Entry 8GNA (electron microscopy, 2.80 A resolution); this record covers chains A and C of the 3 polymer chains in the assembly.

== Chain A ==
Molecule: RAMP superfamily protein
Source organism: Candidatus Scalindua brodae
UniProtKB: A0A0B0EGF3 (A0A0B0EGF3_9BACT); residues 6-1722 here correspond to UniProt positions 1-1717 (UniProt number = residue number - 5)
Amino-acid sequence (1717 residues; numbered 6 to 1722; the number before each row is that of its first residue):
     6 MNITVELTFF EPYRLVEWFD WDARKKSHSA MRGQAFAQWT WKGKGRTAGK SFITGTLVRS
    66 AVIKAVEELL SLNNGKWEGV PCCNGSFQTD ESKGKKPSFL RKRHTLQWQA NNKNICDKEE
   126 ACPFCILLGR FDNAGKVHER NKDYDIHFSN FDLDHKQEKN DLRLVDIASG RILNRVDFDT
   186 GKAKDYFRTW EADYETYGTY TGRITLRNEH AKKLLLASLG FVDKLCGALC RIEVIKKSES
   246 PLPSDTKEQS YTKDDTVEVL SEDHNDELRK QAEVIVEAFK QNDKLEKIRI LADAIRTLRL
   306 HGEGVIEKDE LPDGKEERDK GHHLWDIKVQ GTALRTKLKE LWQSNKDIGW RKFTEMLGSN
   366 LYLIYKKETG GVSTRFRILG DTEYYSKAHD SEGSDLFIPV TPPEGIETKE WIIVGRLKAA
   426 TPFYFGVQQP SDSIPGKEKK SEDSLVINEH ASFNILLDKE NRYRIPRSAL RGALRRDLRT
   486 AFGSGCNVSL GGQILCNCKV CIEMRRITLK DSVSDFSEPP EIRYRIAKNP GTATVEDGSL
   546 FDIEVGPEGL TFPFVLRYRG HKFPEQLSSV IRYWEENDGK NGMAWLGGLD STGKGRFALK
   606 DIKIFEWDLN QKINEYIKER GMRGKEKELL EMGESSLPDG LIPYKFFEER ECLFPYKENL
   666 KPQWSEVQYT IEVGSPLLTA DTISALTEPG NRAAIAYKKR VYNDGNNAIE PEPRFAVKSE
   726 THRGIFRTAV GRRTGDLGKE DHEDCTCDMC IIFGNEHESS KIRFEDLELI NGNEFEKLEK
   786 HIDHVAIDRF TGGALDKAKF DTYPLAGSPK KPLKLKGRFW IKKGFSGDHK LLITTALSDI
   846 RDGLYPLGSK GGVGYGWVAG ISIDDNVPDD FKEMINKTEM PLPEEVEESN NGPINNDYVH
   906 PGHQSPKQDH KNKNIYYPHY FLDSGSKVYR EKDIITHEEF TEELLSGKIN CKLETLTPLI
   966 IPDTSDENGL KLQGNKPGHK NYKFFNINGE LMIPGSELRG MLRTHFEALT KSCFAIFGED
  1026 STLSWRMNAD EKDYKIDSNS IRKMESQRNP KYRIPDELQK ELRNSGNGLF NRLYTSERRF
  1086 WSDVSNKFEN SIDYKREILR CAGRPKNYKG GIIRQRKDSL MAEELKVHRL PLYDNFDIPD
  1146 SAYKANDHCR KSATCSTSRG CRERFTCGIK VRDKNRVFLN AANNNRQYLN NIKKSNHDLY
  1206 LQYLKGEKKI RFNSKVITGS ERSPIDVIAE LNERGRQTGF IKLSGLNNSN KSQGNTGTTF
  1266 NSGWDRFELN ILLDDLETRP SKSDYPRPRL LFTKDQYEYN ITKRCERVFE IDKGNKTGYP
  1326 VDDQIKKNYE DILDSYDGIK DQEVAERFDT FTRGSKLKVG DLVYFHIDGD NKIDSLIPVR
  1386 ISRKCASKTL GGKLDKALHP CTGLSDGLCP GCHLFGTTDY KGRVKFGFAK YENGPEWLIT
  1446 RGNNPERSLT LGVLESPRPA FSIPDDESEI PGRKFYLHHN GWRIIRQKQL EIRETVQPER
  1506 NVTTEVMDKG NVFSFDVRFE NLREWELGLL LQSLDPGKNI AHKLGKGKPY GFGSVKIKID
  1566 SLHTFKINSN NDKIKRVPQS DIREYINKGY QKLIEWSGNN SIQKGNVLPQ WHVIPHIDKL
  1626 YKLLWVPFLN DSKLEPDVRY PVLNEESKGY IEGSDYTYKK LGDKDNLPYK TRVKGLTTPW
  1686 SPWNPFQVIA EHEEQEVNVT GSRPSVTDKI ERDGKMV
Disordered / not traced: 48-49, 96-99, 116-118, 142-143, 160-165, 241-268, 375-398, 442-453, 638-641, 881-898, 915-918, 1029-1392, 1572-1578, 1602-1612, 1635-1638, 1655-1659, 1692-1722
Construct notes: engineered mutation Ala456 (Thr451 in A0A0B0EGF3), Ala698 (Asp693 in A0A0B0EGF3)
Ion coordination: Zn2+ site 1: Cys88, Cys121, Cys127, Cys130; Zn2+ site 2: Cys491, Cys501, Cys503, Cys506; Zn2+ site 3: His747, Cys750, Cys752, Cys755; Zn2+ site 4: Cys1018, Cys1406, Cys1414, Cys1417

== Chain C ==
Molecule: 32-nt RNA strand
Source organism: Candidatus Scalindua brodae
Sequence (32 nucleotides; each row starts with the number of its first residue; note: 1 number in that range is skipped by the numbering (no residue carries it; nothing is unmodelled there); numbers below 1 keep their minus sign (A-17 is residue -17)):
   -17 ACUUAAUGUC ACGGUAC
     1 CCAAUUUUCU GCCCC

== Interface between chain A and chain C ==
Residue-residue contacts - 277 pairs, chain A then chain C:
  Glu16(A) - C-6(C)  hydrogen bond to the base
  Arg19(A) - C-6(C)  salt bridge to the phosphate
  Trp23(A) - U-15(C)  hydrogen bond to the sugar
  Trp23(A) - U-14(C)  sugar contact
  Arg37(A) - A-7(C)  hydrogen bond to the sugar
  Arg37(A) - G-4(C)  hydrogen bond to the base
  Gln39(A) - U-9(C)  base contact
  Ala40(A) - U-9(C)  base contact
  Phe41(A) - A-7(C)  sugar contact
  Phe41(A) - C-6(C)  phosphate contact
  Thr45(A) - C-16(C)  phosphate contact
  Thr45(A) - U-15(C)  hydrogen bond to the phosphate
  Trp46(A) - C-16(C)  sugar contact
  Lys47(A) - C-16(C)  sugar contact
  Lys55(A) - C-16(C)  base contact
  Phe57(A) - U-15(C)  sugar contact
  Thr59(A) - U-14(C)  sugar contact
  Thr59(A) - U-9(C)  hydrogen bond to the base
  Gly60(A) - U-14(C)  hydrogen bond to the base
  Gly60(A) - A-12(C)  hydrogen bond to the base
  Thr61(A) - U-14(C)  hydrogen bond to the sugar
  Thr61(A) - A-13(C)  hydrogen bond to the sugar
  Thr61(A) - A-12(C)  hydrogen bond to the base
  Thr61(A) - U-9(C)  base contact
  Leu62(A) - U-9(C)  hydrogen bond to the base
  Arg64(A) - A-12(C)  hydrogen bond to the sugar
  Arg64(A) - U-11(C)  hydrogen bond to the phosphate
  Arg64(A) - G-10(C)  salt bridge to the phosphate
  Ser65(A) - U-9(C)  base contact
  Ile68(A) - U-9(C)  phosphate contact
  Ser91(A) - U-11(C)  hydrogen bond to the base
  Phe92(A) - U-11(C)  base contact
  Phe92(A) - G-10(C)  base contact
  Gln93(A) - U-11(C)  hydrogen bond to the base
  Gln93(A) - G-10(C)  base contact
  Thr94(A) - U-11(C)  base contact
  Thr94(A) - G-10(C)  hydrogen bond to the base
  Lys101(A) - G-10(C)  base contact
  Pro102(A) - A-12(C)  phosphate contact
  Pro102(A) - G-10(C)  phosphate contact
  Ser103(A) - A-13(C)  sugar contact
  Ser103(A) - A-12(C)  hydrogen bond to the phosphate
  Phe104(A) - G-10(C)  hydrogen bond to the sugar
  Phe104(A) - U-9(C)  stacking on the base
  Leu105(A) - G-10(C)  sugar contact
  Leu105(A) - U-9(C)  sugar contact
  Leu105(A) - C-8(C)  phosphate contact
  Arg106(A) - G-10(C)  hydrogen bond to the sugar
  Arg106(A) - U-9(C)  salt bridge to the phosphate
  Arg106(A) - C-8(C)  phosphate contact
  Lys107(A) - G-10(C)  base contact
  Lys107(A) - C-8(C)  phosphate contact
  Lys107(A) - G-5(C)  hydrogen bond to the base
  Arg108(A) - C-8(C)  salt bridge to the phosphate
  Leu133(A) - U-11(C)  sugar contact
  Gly134(A) - U-11(C)  sugar contact
  Arg135(A) - U-11(C)  sugar contact
  Asp137(A) - U-11(C)  phosphate contact
  Ala139(A) - A-12(C)  sugar contact
  Ala139(A) - U-11(C)  phosphate contact
  Gly140(A) - A-13(C)  sugar contact
  Gly140(A) - A-12(C)  hydrogen bond to the sugar
  Gly140(A) - U-11(C)  phosphate contact
  Lys141(A) - A-12(C)  phosphate contact
  Lys141(A) - U-11(C)  salt bridge to the phosphate
  Lys141(A) - G-10(C)  salt bridge to the phosphate
  Glu144(A) - A-13(C)  hydrogen bond to the base
  Tyr149(A) - A-13(C)  hydrogen bond to the base
  Tyr149(A) - A-12(C)  sugar contact
  Ile151(A) - A-12(C)  base contact
  His152(A) - U-14(C)  hydrogen bond to the base
  His152(A) - A-13(C)  hydrogen bond to the base
  His152(A) - A-12(C)  base contact
  Phe153(A) - U-14(C)  hydrogen bond to the base
  Phe153(A) - A-12(C)  hydrogen bond to the base
  Ser154(A) - U-14(C)  base contact
  Asn155(A) - U-15(C)  base contact
  Asn155(A) - U-14(C)  base contact
  Asp157(A) - C-16(C)  hydrogen bond to the base
  Asp157(A) - U-15(C)  hydrogen bond to the base
  Arg176(A) - A-2(C)  salt bridge to the phosphate
  Ile177(A) - A-2(C)  sugar contact
  Leu178(A) - A-2(C)  phosphate contact
  Asn179(A) - G-4(C)  hydrogen bond to the sugar
  Asn179(A) - U-3(C)  sugar contact
  Asn179(A) - A-2(C)  hydrogen bond to the phosphate
  Asn179(A) - C-1(C)  hydrogen bond to the sugar
  Arg180(A) - G-4(C)  sugar contact
  Arg180(A) - U-3(C)  phosphate contact
  Val181(A) - U-3(C)  hydrogen bond to the phosphate
  Val181(A) - C-1(C)  sugar contact
  Gly186(A) - C-1(C)  hydrogen bond to the sugar
  Gly186(A) - C1(C)  sugar contact
  Lys187(A) - C-1(C)  sugar contact
  Lys187(A) - C1(C)  sugar contact
  Ala188(A) - A-2(C)  base contact
  Ala188(A) - C-1(C)  hydrogen bond to the base
  Asp190(A) - G-4(C)  hydrogen bond to the base
  Tyr191(A) - G-4(C)  base contact
  Tyr191(A) - A-2(C)  base contact
  Phe192(A) - G-4(C)  stacking on the base
  Lys229(A) - C-6(C)  sugar contact
  Gly232(A) - C-6(C)  hydrogen bond to the phosphate
  Leu234(A) - C-6(C)  base contact
  Asp400(A) - G-10(C)  hydrogen bond to the base
  Leu401(A) - G-10(C)  hydrogen bond to the base
  Tyr429(A) - C-1(C)  phosphate contact
  Gly431(A) - A-2(C)  sugar contact
  Gly431(A) - C-1(C)  hydrogen bond to the phosphate
  Arg472(A) - C-6(C)  salt bridge to the phosphate
  Ser473(A) - U-3(C)  sugar contact
  Ser473(A) - A-2(C)  hydrogen bond to the phosphate
  Ala474(A) - U-3(C)  phosphate contact
  Ala474(A) - A-2(C)  hydrogen bond to the phosphate
  Arg476(A) - C-6(C)  hydrogen bond to the base
  Arg476(A) - G-5(C)  salt bridge to the phosphate
  Arg476(A) - G-4(C)  salt bridge to the phosphate
  Gly477(A) - U-3(C)  phosphate contact
  Arg480(A) - G-5(C)  sugar contact
  Arg480(A) - G-4(C)  salt bridge to the phosphate
  Arg480(A) - U-3(C)  salt bridge to the phosphate
  Arg481(A) - U-3(C)  hydrogen bond to the base
  Val493(A) - G-4(C)  sugar contact
  Ser494(A) - G-5(C)  hydrogen bond to the base
  Leu495(A) - G-5(C)  base contact
  Leu495(A) - G-4(C)  base contact
  Gly496(A) - G-5(C)  base contact
  Gly497(A) - C-8(C)  hydrogen bond to the base
  Gly497(A) - G-5(C)  hydrogen bond to the base
  Ile499(A) - C-8(C)  base contact
  Leu500(A) - C-8(C)  base contact
  Met509(A) - G-5(C)  phosphate contact
  Arg510(A) - C-8(C)  base contact
  Arg510(A) - G-5(C)  phosphate contact
  Ile512(A) - C-6(C)  base contact
  Thr513(A) - C-6(C)  hydrogen bond to the base
  Leu514(A) - C-6(C)  hydrogen bond to the base
  Tyr529(A) - U5(C)  base contact
  Arg530(A) - A3(C)  salt bridge to the phosphate
  Arg530(A) - U5(C)  phosphate contact
  Ile531(A) - A3(C)  hydrogen bond to the sugar
  Ile531(A) - A4(C)  sugar contact
  Ile531(A) - U5(C)  hydrogen bond to the phosphate
  Ile531(A) - U6(C)  sugar contact
  Ala532(A) - A3(C)  phosphate contact
  Ala532(A) - A4(C)  phosphate contact
  Lys533(A) - A4(C)  hydrogen bond to the phosphate
  Lys533(A) - U6(C)  sugar contact
  Ala538(A) - U7(C)  sugar contact
  Thr539(A) - U7(C)  hydrogen bond to the sugar
  Val540(A) - U6(C)  base contact
  Ser544(A) - A3(C)  hydrogen bond to the base
  Leu545(A) - U5(C)  base contact
  Phe546(A) - A3(C)  base contact
  Gly592(A) - U-3(C)  hydrogen bond to the base
  Gly592(A) - C-1(C)  sugar contact
  Gly593(A) - C-1(C)  hydrogen bond to the phosphate
  Gly593(A) - C1(C)  phosphate contact
  Leu594(A) - C1(C)  hydrogen bond to the phosphate
  Asp595(A) - C1(C)  hydrogen bond to the phosphate
  Ser596(A) - C1(C)  phosphate contact
  Ser596(A) - C2(C)  hydrogen bond to the phosphate
  Leu683(A) - U6(C)  phosphate contact
  Thr684(A) - U5(C)  hydrogen bond to the sugar
  Thr684(A) - U6(C)  phosphate contact
  Ala685(A) - U5(C)  hydrogen bond to the sugar
  Ala685(A) - U6(C)  phosphate contact
  Ile688(A) - U5(C)  base contact
  Lys723(A) - U5(C)  salt bridge to the phosphate
  Glu725(A) - A4(C)  sugar contact
  Glu725(A) - U5(C)  phosphate contact
  Thr726(A) - A4(C)  hydrogen bond to the phosphate
  Thr726(A) - U5(C)  hydrogen bond to the phosphate
  Thr726(A) - U6(C)  phosphate contact
  Arg728(A) - C2(C)  salt bridge to the phosphate
  Arg728(A) - A3(C)  salt bridge to the phosphate
  Gly729(A) - A4(C)  sugar contact
  Ile730(A) - A4(C)  base contact
  Arg732(A) - A3(C)  sugar contact
  Arg732(A) - A4(C)  salt bridge to the phosphate
  Thr733(A) - A4(C)  hydrogen bond to the base
  Phe758(A) - C2(C)  phosphate contact
  Gly759(A) - C2(C)  sugar contact
  Asn760(A) - C1(C)  hydrogen bond to the sugar
  Asn760(A) - C2(C)  sugar contact
  Glu761(A) - C2(C)  sugar contact
  Glu763(A) - C1(C)  hydrogen bond to the sugar
  Ser764(A) - C1(C)  phosphate contact
  Ser765(A) - C2(C)  hydrogen bond to the phosphate
  Asp788(A) - G11(C)  sugar contact
  His789(A) - G11(C)  salt bridge to the phosphate
  Val790(A) - C9(C)  sugar contact
  Val790(A) - U10(C)  sugar contact
  Val790(A) - G11(C)  hydrogen bond to the phosphate
  Ala791(A) - C9(C)  phosphate contact
  Ala791(A) - U10(C)  phosphate contact
  Ile792(A) - U10(C)  hydrogen bond to the phosphate
  Ile792(A) - C12(C)  sugar contact
  Arg794(A) - U10(C)  salt bridge to the phosphate
  Thr796(A) - C14(C)  phosphate contact
  Gly797(A) - C12(C)  hydrogen bond to the sugar
  Gly797(A) - C13(C)  sugar contact
  Gly798(A) - C12(C)  sugar contact
  Ala799(A) - G11(C)  base contact
  Ala799(A) - C12(C)  base contact
  Lys804(A) - G11(C)  base contact
  Phe805(A) - C9(C)  base contact
  Tyr850(A) - A4(C)  base contact
  Pro851(A) - A4(C)  base contact
  Gly853(A) - U6(C)  sugar contact
  Ser854(A) - U6(C)  hydrogen bond to the phosphate
  Ser854(A) - U7(C)  phosphate contact
  Lys855(A) - U7(C)  hydrogen bond to the phosphate
  Lys855(A) - C9(C)  base contact
  Gly856(A) - U7(C)  phosphate contact
  Tyr922(A) - C15(C)  hydrogen bond to the phosphate
  His924(A) - C14(C)  salt bridge to the phosphate
  His924(A) - C15(C)  phosphate contact
  Pro967(A) - G11(C)  sugar contact
  Pro967(A) - C12(C)  phosphate contact
  Thr969(A) - G11(C)  base contact
  Ser1001(A) - U10(C)  sugar contact
  Ser1001(A) - G11(C)  hydrogen bond to the phosphate
  Glu1002(A) - U10(C)  hydrogen bond to the sugar
  Glu1002(A) - G11(C)  phosphate contact
  Glu1002(A) - C12(C)  phosphate contact
  Arg1004(A) - U8(C)  salt bridge to the phosphate
  Arg1004(A) - C9(C)  salt bridge to the phosphate
  Gly1005(A) - U10(C)  sugar contact
  Met1006(A) - U10(C)  base contact
  Arg1008(A) - U8(C)  hydrogen bond to the phosphate
  Arg1008(A) - C9(C)  salt bridge to the phosphate
  Thr1009(A) - U10(C)  base contact
  Ile1021(A) - C9(C)  sugar contact
  Ile1021(A) - U10(C)  phosphate contact
  Phe1420(A) - U8(C)  sugar contact
  Phe1420(A) - C9(C)  phosphate contact
  Gly1421(A) - U8(C)  sugar contact
  Thr1422(A) - U7(C)  hydrogen bond to the sugar
  Thr1422(A) - U8(C)  sugar contact
  Thr1423(A) - U7(C)  base contact
  Thr1423(A) - U8(C)  sugar contact
  Asp1424(A) - U7(C)  base contact
  Tyr1425(A) - U7(C)  hydrogen bond to the sugar
  Lys1426(A) - U7(C)  salt bridge to the phosphate
  Lys1426(A) - U8(C)  phosphate contact
  Gly1427(A) - U7(C)  phosphate contact
  Gly1427(A) - U8(C)  hydrogen bond to the phosphate
  Val1458(A) - C14(C)  hydrogen bond to the base
  Leu1459(A) - C13(C)  base contact
  Glu1460(A) - C13(C)  hydrogen bond to the sugar
  Glu1460(A) - C14(C)  base contact
  Ser1461(A) - C13(C)  hydrogen bond to the base
  Ser1461(A) - C14(C)  sugar contact
  Pro1462(A) - C13(C)  phosphate contact
  Pro1462(A) - C14(C)  phosphate contact
  Arg1463(A) - C15(C)  hydrogen bond to the base
  Phe1466(A) - C15(C)  phosphate contact
  Lys1479(A) - C14(C)  salt bridge to the phosphate
  Tyr1481(A) - C13(C)  sugar contact
  Tyr1481(A) - C14(C)  hydrogen bond to the phosphate
  Lys1548(A) - U10(C)  base contact
  Gly1550(A) - C12(C)  phosphate contact
  Gly1550(A) - C13(C)  phosphate contact
  Lys1551(A) - C12(C)  salt bridge to the phosphate
  Lys1551(A) - C13(C)  phosphate contact
  Gly1552(A) - C13(C)  hydrogen bond to the phosphate
  Lys1553(A) - U10(C)  hydrogen bond to the base
  Lys1553(A) - C12(C)  phosphate contact
  Lys1553(A) - C13(C)  hydrogen bond to the phosphate
  Pro1554(A) - C13(C)  phosphate contact
  Pro1554(A) - C14(C)  phosphate contact
  Tyr1555(A) - C14(C)  base contact
  Tyr1645(A) - C14(C)  hydrogen bond to the phosphate
  Leu1648(A) - C15(C)  base contact
  Tyr1663(A) - C14(C)  sugar contact
  Tyr1663(A) - C15(C)  hydrogen bond to the phosphate
Other interface residues (no listed pair), chain A (197 interface residues in all): Asp25, Trp26, Lys69, Asp95, Cys231, Ala233, Phe430, Val432, Phe458, Pro471, Ala478, Lys515, Leu591, Asp686, Ala803, Ile965, Ile966, Tyr987, Pro999, Leu1549, Pro1646
Other interface residues (no listed pair), chain C (32 interface residues in all): A-17

== Summary ==
197 residues of chain A face 32 of chain C across their interface; the contacts include 90 hydrogen bonds, 26
salt bridges and 2 aromatic stacking contacts. Polar contacts include Glu16(A)-C-6(C), Arg37(A)-G-4(C) and
Thr59(A)-U-9(C). Cys88(A), Cys121(A), Cys127(A) and Cys130(A) coordinate Zn2+ site 1.
Chain A is RAMP superfamily protein and chain C is a 32-nt RNA strand, both from Candidatus Scalindua brodae;
the structure, Structure of the SbCas7-11-crRNA-NTR complex, was determined by electron microscopy (same
publication as 8GU6).
